PDB entry 4MQK | X-ray diffraction, 2.24 A resolution | chains A and F of the 4 polymer chains in the assembly

[Chain A]
Molecule: Hemoglobin subunit alpha
Source organism: Homo sapiens
Notes: engineered mutation(s): V67M
UniProt: P69905 (HBA_HUMAN); residues 1-141 here correspond to UniProt positions 2-142 (UniProt number = residue number + 1)
Sequence (141 residues; row label = number of the first residue in the row):
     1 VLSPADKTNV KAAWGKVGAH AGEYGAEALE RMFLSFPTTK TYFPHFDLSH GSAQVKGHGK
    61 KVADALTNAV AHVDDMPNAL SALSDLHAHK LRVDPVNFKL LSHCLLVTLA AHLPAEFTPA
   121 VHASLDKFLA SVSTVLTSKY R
Ion coordination: heme Fe: His87 (together with carbon monoxide)
Residues lining bound ligands:
  - carbon monoxide (CMO): Leu29, Phe43, His58, Val62, His87
  - heme (HEM): Met32, Thr39, Tyr42, Phe43, Phe46, His58, Lys61, Val62, Ala65, Leu66, Leu83, Leu86, His87, Leu91, Val93, Asn97, Phe98, Leu101, Val132, Leu136
Curated features (UniProtKB/Swiss-Prot):
  - binding site (O2): His58
  - binding site (heme b): His87
  - site: Thr8, Asn9 (Microbial infection: Cleavage), Lys11 (Not glycated), Ala13, Trp14 (Microbial infection: Cleavage), Tyr24, Gly25 (Microbial infection: Cleavage), Leu29, Glu30 (Microbial infection: Cleavage), His45, Phe46 (Microbial infection: Cleavage), Asp47, Leu48 (Microbial infection: Cleavage), Ser52, Ala53 (Microbial infection: Cleavage), Val55, Lys56 (Microbial infection: Cleavage), Lys56 (Not glycated), Gly59, Lys60 (Microbial infection: Cleavage), Lys60 (Not glycated), Lys90 (Not glycated), Leu91, Arg92 (Microbial infection: Cleavage), Lys99 (Not glycated), Leu106, Val107 (Microbial infection: Cleavage), Thr108, Leu109 (Microbial infection: Cleavage), Val121, His122 (Microbial infection: Cleavage), Ser133, Thr134 (Microbial infection: Cleavage)
  - modified residue: Ser3 (Phosphoserine), Lys7 (N6-succinyllysine), Thr8 (Phosphothreonine), Lys11 (N6-succinyllysine), Lys16 (N6-acetyllysine), Tyr24 (Phosphotyrosine), Ser35 (Phosphoserine), Lys40 (N6-succinyllysine), Ser49 (Phosphoserine), Ser102 (Phosphoserine), Thr108 (Phosphothreonine), Ser124 (Phosphoserine), Ser131 (Phosphoserine), Thr134 (Phosphothreonine), Thr137 (Phosphothreonine), Ser138 (Phosphoserine)
  - glycosylation (N-linked (Glc) (glycation) lysine): Lys7, Lys16, Lys40, Lys61

[Chain F]
Molecule: Hemoglobin subunit gamma-2
Source organism: Homo sapiens
UniProt: P69892 (HBG2_HUMAN); residues 1-146 here correspond to UniProt positions 2-147 (UniProt number = residue number + 1)
Sequence (146 residues; numbered 1 to 146; the number before each row is that of its first residue):
     1 GHFTEEDKAT ITSLWGKVNV EDAGGETLGR LLVVYPWTQR FFDSFGNLSS ASAIMGNPKV
    61 KAHGKKMLTS LGDAIKHLDD LKGTFAQLSE LHCDKLHVDP ENFKLLGNVL VTVLAIHFGK
   121 EFTPEVQASW QKMVTGVASA LSSRYH
Disordered / not traced: 1
Construct notes: engineered mutation Met67 (Val68 in P69892)
Ion coordination: heme Fe: His92 (together with carbon monoxide)
Residues lining bound ligands:
  - carbon monoxide (CMO): Leu28, His63, Met67, His92
  - heme (HEM): Leu31, Thr38, Phe41, Phe42, Phe45, His63, Lys66, Met67, Ser70, Leu71, Phe85, Leu88, Leu91, His92, Leu96, Val98, Asn102, Phe103, Leu106, Val137, Leu141

[How chain A and chain F interact]
Residue-residue contacts (16):
  Thr38(A) - His97(F)
  Thr38(A) - Asp99(F)
  Thr38(A) - Tyr145(F)
  Thr41(A) - Arg40(F)  hydrogen bond
  Thr41(A) - His97(F)
  Tyr42(A) - Arg40(F)  hydrogen bond
  Arg92(A) - Trp37(F)
  Arg92(A) - Gln39(F)
  Arg92(A) - Arg40(F)
  Arg92(A) - Asp43(F)  salt bridge
  Asp94(A) - Trp37(F)
  Asp94(A) - Asn102(F)  hydrogen bond
  Pro95(A) - Trp37(F)
  Val96(A) - Asp99(F)
  Val96(A) - Glu101(F)
  Tyr140(A) - Trp37(F)
Other interface residues (no listed pair), chain A (12 interface residues in all): Leu91, Val93, Asn97, Leu100
Other interface residues (no listed pair), chain F (10 interface residues in all): Val98

[In short]
The interface between chain A and chain F involves 12 residues on one side and 10 on the other; the contacts
include 3 hydrogen bonds and 1 salt bridge. Polar contacts include Arg92(A)-Asp43(F), Thr41(A)-Arg40(F) and
Tyr42(A)-Arg40(F). Chain A binds heme and carbon monoxide.
Here chain A is Hemoglobin subunit alpha and chain F is Hemoglobin subunit gamma-2, both from Homo sapiens.
Entry 4MQK (Carbonmonoxy Structure of the Human Fetal Hemoglobin Mutant HbF Toms River alphawtgammaV67M) was
determined by X-ray diffraction.
